4HTS - chain A; structure by X-ray diffraction, 4.00 A resolution.

# Chain A
Molecule: Sec-independent protein translocase protein TatC
Source organism: Aquifex aeolicus VF5
Reference sequence: O67305 (TATC_AQUAE); residues 1-232 here = UniProt positions 1-232
Sequence (236 residues; each row starts with the number of its first residue; numbers below 1 keep their minus sign (Gly-3 is residue -3)):
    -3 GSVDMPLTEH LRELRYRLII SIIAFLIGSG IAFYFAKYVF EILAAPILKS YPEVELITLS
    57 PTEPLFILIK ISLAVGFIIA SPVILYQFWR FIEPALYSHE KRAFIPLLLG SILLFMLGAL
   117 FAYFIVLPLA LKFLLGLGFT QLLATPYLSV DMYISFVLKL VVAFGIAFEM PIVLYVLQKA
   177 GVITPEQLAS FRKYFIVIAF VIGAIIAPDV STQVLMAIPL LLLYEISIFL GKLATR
Not modelled in the structure: -3 to 4
Construct notes: expression tag (-3 to 0); engineered mutation Ala40 (Lys in O67305), Ala41 (Glu in O67305)
What the authors report for this chain:
  - conformationally variable residues (order/disorder transition): Leu133 to Ala140
  - interface residues: Tyr190 to Ile202

# In short
The paper reports the interface residue Tyr190; conformational variability at Leu133.
Chain A is Sec-independent protein translocase protein TatC (Aquifex aeolicus VF5); the structure, Crystal
Structure of Twin Arginine Translocase Receptor- TatC, was determined by X-ray diffraction (same publication
as 4HTT).
